Entry 3U4S (X-ray diffraction, 2.15 A resolution); this record covers chains A and C.

Chain A:
Name: Lysine-specific demethylase 4A
Organism: Homo sapiens
Notes: EC 1.14.11.-; fragment: jmjc domain
UniProt: O75164 (KDM4A_HUMAN); residue numbers follow UniProt; this construct covers 1-359
Sequence (381 residues; row label = number of the first residue in the row; numbers below 1 keep their minus sign (Met-21 is residue -21)):
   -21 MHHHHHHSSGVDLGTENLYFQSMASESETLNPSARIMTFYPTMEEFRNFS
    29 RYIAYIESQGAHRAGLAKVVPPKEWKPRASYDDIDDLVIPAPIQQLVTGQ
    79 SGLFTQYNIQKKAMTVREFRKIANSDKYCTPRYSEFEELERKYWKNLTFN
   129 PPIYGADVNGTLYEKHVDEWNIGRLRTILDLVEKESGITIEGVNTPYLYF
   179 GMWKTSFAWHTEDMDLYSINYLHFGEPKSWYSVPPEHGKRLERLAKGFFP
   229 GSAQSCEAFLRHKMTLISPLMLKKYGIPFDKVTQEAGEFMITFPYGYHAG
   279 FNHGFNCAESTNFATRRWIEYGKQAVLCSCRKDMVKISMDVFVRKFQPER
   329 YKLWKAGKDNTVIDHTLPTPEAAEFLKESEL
Not modelled in the structure: -21 to 7, 353-359
Differences from the reference sequence: expression tag (-21 to 0)
Swiss-Prot annotation at these positions:
  - binding site (2-oxoglutarate): Tyr132, Asn198, Lys206, Lys241
  - binding site (Fe cation): His188, Glu190, His276
  - binding site (Zn(2+)): Cys234, His240, Cys306, Cys308
  - modified residue: Ala2 (N-acetylalanine)
  - mutagenesis: Gly133 (G133A: Abolishes histone demethylase activity; when associated with A-138), Gly138 (G138A: Abolishes histone demethylase activity; when associated with A-138), Gly165 (G165A: Abolishes histone demethylase activity; when associated with A-165), Gly170 (G170A: Abolishes histone demethylase activity; when associated with A-165), His188 (H188A: Abolishes histone demethylase activity without affecting ability to bind H4K20me2), Ser288 to Thr289 (Displays histone demethylase activity for both dimethylated and H3-K9Me3; Abolishes histone demethylase activity)
Ligand contacts:
  - N-(carboxycarbonyl)-D-cysteine (08P): Tyr132, Tyr177, Phe185, His188, Glu190, Ser196, Asn198, Lys206, Trp208, Thr270, His276, Ser288
  - Ni2+ (NI): His188, Glu190, Ser196, His276
  - Zn2+ (ZN): Cys234, His240, Cys306, Ser307, Cys308, Arg309

Chain C:
Name: HISTONE 3 TAIL ANALOG (T11C Peptide)
UniProt: P68431 (H31_HUMAN); residues 7-14 here correspond to UniProt positions 8-15 (UniProt number = residue number + 1)
Sequence (8 residues; each row starts with the number of its first residue):
     7 ARKSCGGK
Differences from the reference sequence: engineered mutation Cys11 (Thr12 in P68431)
Modified residues: Lys9 (n-trimethyllysine; M3L)
Swiss-Prot annotation at these positions:
  - modified residue: Arg8 (Citrulline), Lys9 (N6,N6,N6-trimethyllysine), Ser10 (ADP-ribosylserine), Lys14 (N6-(2-hydroxyisobutyryl)lysine)

Chain A / chain C interface:
Residue-residue contacts (35; chain A residue first):
  Ile71(A) - Cys11(C)
  Tyr85(A) - Lys14(C)
  Asn86(A) - Gly12(C)
  Asn86(A) - Gly13(C)  hydrogen bond (side chain-backbone)
  Asn86(A) - Lys14(C)  hydrogen bond (side chain-backbone)
  Asp135(A) - Arg8(C)
  Asp135(A) - Ser10(C)
  Asp135(A) - Cys11(C)  hydrogen bond (side chain-backbone)
  Ile168(A) - Ala7(C)
  Glu169(A) - Arg8(C)
  Glu169(A) - Lys9(C)  hydrogen bond (backbone-backbone)
  Gly170(A) - Lys9(C)
  Val171(A) - Lys9(C)
  Tyr175(A) - Arg8(C)  hydrogen bond
  Tyr175(A) - Lys9(C)  hydrogen bond (side chain-backbone)
  Tyr177(A) - Lys9(C)
  Tyr177(A) - Cys11(C)  hydrogen bond
  Glu190(A) - Lys9(C)
  His240(A) - Gly12(C)
  His240(A) - Gly13(C)
  Lys241(A) - Ser10(C)  hydrogen bond (side chain-backbone)
  Lys241(A) - Cys11(C)
  Lys241(A) - Gly12(C)
  Lys241(A) - Gly13(C)  hydrogen bond (backbone-backbone)
  Met242(A) - Gly13(C)
  Met242(A) - Lys14(C)
  Ser288(A) - Lys9(C)
  Thr289(A) - Lys9(C)
  Asn290(A) - Lys9(C)
  Arg309(A) - Gly13(C)  hydrogen bond (side chain-backbone)
  Arg309(A) - Lys14(C)
  Asp311(A) - Ala7(C)  hydrogen bond (side chain-backbone)
  Met312(A) - Ala7(C)
  Val313(A) - Ala7(C)  hydrophobic
  Val313(A) - Arg8(C)
Interface residues without a listed pair, chain A (25 interface residues in all): Gln84, Ala134, Asp191, Ser196

In short:
25 residues of chain A face 8 of chain C across their interface, with 11 hydrogen bonds. Among the polar pairs
are Asn86(A)-Gly13(C), Asn86(A)-Lys14(C) and Asp135(A)-Cys11(C). Ligands of chain A: Ni2+, Zn2+ and
N-(carboxycarbonyl)-D-cysteine.
Here chain A is Lysine-specific demethylase 4A (Homo sapiens) and chain C is HISTONE 3 TAIL ANALOG (T11C
Peptide). Entry 3U4S (Histone Lysine demethylase JMJD2A in complex with T11C peptide substrate crosslinked to
N-oxalyl-D-cysteine) was determined by X-ray diffraction.
